Entry 1K6L (X-ray diffraction, 3.10 A resolution); this record covers chains L and H of the 3 polymer chains in the assembly.

# Chain L
Name: Photosynthetic reaction center L subunit
From: Rhodobacter sphaeroides
UniProt: P02954 (RCEL_RHOSH); residues 1-281 here = UniProt positions 1-281
Sequence (281 residues; numbered 1 to 281; the number before each row is that of its first residue):
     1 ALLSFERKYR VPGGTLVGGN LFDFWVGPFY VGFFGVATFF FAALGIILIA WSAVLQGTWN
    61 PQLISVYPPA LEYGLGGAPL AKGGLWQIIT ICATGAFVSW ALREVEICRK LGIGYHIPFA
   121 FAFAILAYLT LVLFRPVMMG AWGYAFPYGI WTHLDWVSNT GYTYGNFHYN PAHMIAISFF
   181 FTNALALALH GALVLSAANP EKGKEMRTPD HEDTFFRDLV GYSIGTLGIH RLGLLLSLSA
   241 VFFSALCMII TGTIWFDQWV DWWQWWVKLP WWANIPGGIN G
Ion coordination: bacteriochlorophyll a Mg site 1 near H153 (its only coordinating residue here); bacteriochlorophyll a Mg site 2 near H173 (its only coordinating residue here); Fe ion: H190, H230 (shared with 3 residues of chain M)
Ligand contacts:
  - bacteriochlorophyll a (BCL), molecule 1: I46, Y128, L131, F146, I150, H153, L154, W156, V157
  - bacteriochlorophyll a (BCL), molecule 2: F97, F121, A124, I125, A127, Y128, L131, W156, V157, S158, T160, G161, Y162, N166, F167, H168, H173, A176, I177, F180, F181, V241, S244, A245, C247, M248
  - bacteriochlorophyll a (BCL), molecule 3: V157, Y162, H168, F181
  - bacteriochlorophyll a (BCL), molecule 4: H168, H173, M174, I177, S178, F181, T182, L185
  - bacteriopheophytin a (BPH), molecule 1: F41, A42, G45, I49, I89, C92, A93, A96, F97, W100, E104, I117, A120, F121, F123, A124, Y128, F146, Y148, G149, I150, H153, F180, S237, L238, V241
  - bacteriopheophytin a (BPH), molecule 2: F181, A184, L185, A188, L189, F216, L219, V220
  - ubiquinone-10 (U10), molecule 1: F29, Y30, V31, G35, T38, F39, W100, R103
  - ubiquinone-10 (U10), molecule 2: P171, I175, S178, F179, T182, L189, L193, F216, Y222, S223, I224, G225, I229, L232, L236, F243, L246, I250, I254, W259, W262

# Chain H
Name: Photosynthetic reaction center H subunit
From: Rhodobacter sphaeroides
UniProt: P11846 (RCEH_RHOSH); residues 1-260 here = UniProt positions 1-260
Sequence (260 residues; row label = number of the first residue in the row):
     1 MVGVTAFGNF DLASLAIYSF WIFLAGLIYY LQTENMREGY PLENEDGTPA ANQGPFPLPK
    61 PKTFILPHGR GTLTVPGPES EDRPIALART AVSEGFPHAP TGDPMKDGVG PASWVARRDL
   121 PELDGHGHNK IKPMKAAAGF HVSAGKNPIG LPVRGCDLEI AGKVVDIWVD IPEQMARFLE
   181 VELKDGSTRL LPMQMVKVQS NRVHVNALSS DLFAGIPTIK SPTEVTLLEE DKICGYVAGG
   241 LMYAAPKRKS VVAAMLAEYA
Not modelled in the structure: 1-10, 251-260

# Chain L / chain H interface
Pairs across the interface (61):
  A1(L) with L42(H); E43(H); A50(H)
  L2(L) with L42(H); E43(H), hydrogen bond (backbone-backbone)
  L3(L) with G39(H); Y40(H), hydrophobic; L42(H), hydrophobic
  S4(L) with G39(H), hydrogen bond (backbone-backbone); E43(H); E79(H); E81(H)
  F5(L) with G39(H); E81(H)
  R7(L) with E45(H); L87(H); R89(H); H98(H), hydrogen bond
  K8(L) with E81(H), salt bridge; R83(H); I85(H); L87(H); V109(H); G110(H), hydrogen bond (backbone-backbone); S113(H); W114(H)
  Y9(L) with G110(H); S113(H)
  R10(L) with P97(H); H98(H), hydrogen bond (backbone-backbone)
  V11(L) with P97(H); H98(H); G110(H); P111(H); Y243(H)
  P12(L) with P97(H); H98(H)
  D23(L) with P97(H)
  F24(L) with G95(H); F96(H), hydrophobic
  W25(L) with G95(H), hydrogen bond (backbone-backbone)
  R109(L) with M242(H)
  K110(L) with P111(H); M242(H)
  L111(L) with P111(H)
  G112(L) with P111(H)
  A198(L) with F64(H)
  N199(L) with K62(H), hydrogen bond
  G203(L) with I65(H)
  K204(L) with I65(H)
  E205(L) with I65(H); P67(H)
  M206(L) with F64(H), hydrophobic; I65(H), hydrogen bond (backbone-backbone); P67(H)
  T208(L) with G125(H)
  P209(L) with E173(H)
  D210(L) with D124(H); G125(H), hydrogen bond (side chain-backbone); P172(H)
  T226(L) with E173(H), hydrogen bond
Interface residues without a listed pair, chain L (32 interface residues in all): G13, G14, D213, L227
Interface residues without a listed pair, chain H (44 interface residues in all): P41, L66, H68, A88, A99, P100, G108, V115, E122, K130, M175, A238, L241

# In short
Chain L and chain H form an interface of 32 and 44 residues respectively; the contacts include 10 hydrogen
bonds and 1 salt bridge. Polar contacts include K8(L)-E81(H), R7(L)-H98(H) and N199(L)-K62(H). Ligands of
chain L: 4 copies of bacteriochlorophyll a, bacteriopheophytin a and ubiquinone-10.
Here chain L is Photosynthetic reaction center L subunit and chain H is Photosynthetic reaction center H
subunit, both from Rhodobacter sphaeroides. Entry 1K6L (Photosynethetic Reaction Center from Rhodobacter
sphaeroides) was determined by X-ray diffraction, deposited together with 1K6N.
